Entry 8YGL (electron microscopy, 2.60 A resolution); this record covers chains O and P of the 34 polymer chains in the assembly.

Chain O:
Protein: Antenna pigment protein alpha chain
From: Fuscovulum blasticum DSM 2131
UniProt: A0A2T4JA00 (A0A2T4JA00_FUSBL); numbering as in UniProt (aligned over 1-62)
Chain sequence (62 residues; numbered 1 to 62; the number before each row is that of its first residue):
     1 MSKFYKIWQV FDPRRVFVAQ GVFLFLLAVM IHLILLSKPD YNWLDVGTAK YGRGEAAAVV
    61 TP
Disordered / not traced: 1, 54-62
Ligand contacts:
  - bacteriochlorophyll a (BCL), molecule 1: Ser2, Phe4, Leu24, Leu27, Ala28, Ile31, His32, Leu35, Tyr41
  - bacteriochlorophyll a (BCL), molecule 2: Phe4, Ile7, Trp8, Val16, Gln20, Phe23, Ile31
  - bacteriochlorophyll a (BCL), molecule 3: Gly21, Leu24, Phe25, Ala28, His32, Leu35, Tyr41, Trp43
  - 1,2-diacyl-sn-glycero-3-phosphocholine (PC1): Val29, Met30, Leu33, Ile34, Leu36, Ser37, Asn42, Leu44
  - spheroidene (SPO), molecule 1: Phe4, Lys6, Ile7, Gln9, Val10
  - spheroidene (SPO), molecule 2: Phe17, Gln20, Phe23, Leu24, Leu27, Met30, Ile31, Ile34
  - spheroidene (SPO), molecule 3: Phe25, Ala28, Val29, His32, Leu33, Leu36
What the authors report for this chain:
  - binding site for bacteriochlorophyll a: His32, Trp43

Chain P:
Protein: Antenna pigment protein beta chain
From: Fuscovulum blasticum DSM 2131
UniProt: A0A2T4JAH7 (A0A2T4JAH7_FUSBL); numbering as in UniProt (aligned over 1-49)
Chain sequence (49 residues; numbered 1 to 49; the number before each row is that of its first residue):
     1 MADKSDLSFT GLSDEQAQEL HSVYMSGLWL FVTIAVIAHI AVYIWRPWL
Disordered / not traced: 1-6
Ligand contacts:
  - bacteriochlorophyll a (BCL), molecule 1: His21, Tyr24, Met25, Leu28
  - bacteriochlorophyll a (BCL), molecule 2: Met25, Trp29, Phe31, Val32, Ala35, His39, Val42, Trp48
  - bacteriochlorophyll a (BCL), molecule 3: Phe31, Ile34, Ala35, Ala38, His39, Val42, Trp45
  - spheroidene (SPO), molecule 1: Glu19, Leu20, Val23, Tyr24, Gly27, Leu28, Phe31
  - spheroidene (SPO), molecule 2: Phe31, Ile34, Ala38, Ala41, Val42, Ile44, Trp45
What the authors report for this chain:
  - binding site for bacteriochlorophyll a: His39, Trp48

How chain O and chain P interact:
Pairs across the interface (32):
  Phe4(O) with His21(P)
  Tyr5(O) with Asp14(P); Ala17(P); Gln18(P); His21(P)
  Lys6(O) with Asp14(P), salt bridge
  Trp8(O) with Thr10(P); Leu12(P); Ala17(P); Leu20(P), hydrophobic; His21(P), hydrogen bond; Tyr24(P), hydrophobic
  Gln9(O) with Leu7(P); Ser8(P); Phe9(P), hydrogen bond (backbone-backbone); Thr10(P); Leu12(P); Ser13(P); Asp14(P), hydrogen bond
  Val10(O) with Phe9(P), hydrophobic
  Asp12(O) with Thr10(P)
  Pro13(O) with Leu20(P), hydrophobic
  Phe17(O) with Leu20(P), hydrophobic; Tyr24(P), hydrophobic
  Gln20(O) with Tyr24(P), hydrogen bond
  Asp40(O) with Arg46(P), salt bridge
  Tyr41(O) with Arg46(P); Pro47(P), hydrogen bond (side chain-backbone); Trp48(P)
  Trp43(O) with Trp45(P), hydrophobic
  Val46(O) with Trp45(P), hydrophobic; Arg46(P)
Interface residues without a listed pair, chain O (16 interface residues in all): Phe11, Leu24
Interface residues without a listed pair, chain P (17 interface residues in all): Phe31

Overview:
16 residues of chain O face 17 of chain P across their interface, with 5 hydrogen bonds and 2 salt bridges.
Among the polar pairs are Lys6(O)-Asp14(P), Asp40(O)-Arg46(P) and Trp8(O)-His21(P). The paper reports a
binding site for bacteriochlorophyll a at His32(O), Trp43(O) and His39(P) among others.
Chain O is Antenna pigment protein alpha chain and chain P is Antenna pigment protein beta chain, both from
Fuscovulum blasticum DSM 2131; the structure, Rhodobacter blasticus RC-LH1 monomer, was determined by electron
microscopy (same publication as 8YGD).
